PDB entry 1R5G | X-ray diffraction, 2.00 A resolution | chain A

== Chain A ==
Protein: Methionine aminopeptidase 2
Source organism: Homo sapiens
Notes: EC 3.4.11.18
UniProtKB: P50579 (AMPM2_HUMAN); residues 110-478 here = UniProt positions 110-478
Amino-acid sequence (369 residues; each row starts with the number of its first residue):
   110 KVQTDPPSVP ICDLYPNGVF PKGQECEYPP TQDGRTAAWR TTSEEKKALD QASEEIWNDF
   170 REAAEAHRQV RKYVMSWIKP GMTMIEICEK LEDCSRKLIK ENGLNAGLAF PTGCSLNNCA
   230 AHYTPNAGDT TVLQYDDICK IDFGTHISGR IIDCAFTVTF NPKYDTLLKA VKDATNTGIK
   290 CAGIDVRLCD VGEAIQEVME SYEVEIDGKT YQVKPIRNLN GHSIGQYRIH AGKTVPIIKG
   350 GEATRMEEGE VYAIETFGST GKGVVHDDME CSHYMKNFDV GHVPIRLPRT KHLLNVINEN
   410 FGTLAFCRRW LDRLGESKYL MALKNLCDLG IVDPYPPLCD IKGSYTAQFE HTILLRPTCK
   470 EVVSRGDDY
Disulfides: Cys228-Cys448
Construct notes: conflict Ile347 (Val in P50579)
Metal / ion sites: Mn2+ site 1: Asp251, Asp262, Glu459 (together with AO1); Mn2+ site 2: Asp262, His331, Glu364, Glu459 (together with AO1)
Ligand contacts: AO1 ((2S,3R)-3-amino-2-hydroxy-5-(ethylsulfanyl)pentanoyl-((S)-(-)-(1-naphthyl)ethyl)amide): Phe219, His231, Asp251, Asp262, Leu328, Asn329, Gly330, His331, Ile338, His339, Thr343, Glu364, Met384, Ala414, Tyr444, Gln457, Glu459
Swiss-Prot annotation at these positions:
  - binding site (substrate): His231, His339
  - binding site (a divalent metal cation): Asp251, Asp262, His331, Glu364, Glu459

== In short ==
Ligands of chain A: compound AO1. The Mn2+ site 1 is built by Asp251, Asp262 and Glu459. Asp262, His331,
Glu364 and Glu459 form the Mn2+ site 2. From UniProt: substrate-binding residues His231 and His339 and 5
divalent metal cation-binding residues.
Chain A is Methionine aminopeptidase 2 (Homo sapiens); the structure, Crystal Structure of MetAP2 complexed
with A311263, was determined by X-ray diffraction (same publication as 1R58 and 1R5H).
